Entry 6QCT (electron microscopy, 3.20 A resolution); this record covers chains C and R of the 6 polymer chains in the assembly.

[Chain C]
Name: Polymerase basic protein 2
Organism: Influenza B virus (B/Memphis/13/2003)
Reference sequence: Q5V8X3 (Q5V8X3_9INFB); residues 1-770 here = UniProt positions 1-770
Chain sequence (798 residues; numbered -8 to 789; the number before each row is that of its first residue; numbers below 1 keep their minus sign (Gly-8 is residue -8)):
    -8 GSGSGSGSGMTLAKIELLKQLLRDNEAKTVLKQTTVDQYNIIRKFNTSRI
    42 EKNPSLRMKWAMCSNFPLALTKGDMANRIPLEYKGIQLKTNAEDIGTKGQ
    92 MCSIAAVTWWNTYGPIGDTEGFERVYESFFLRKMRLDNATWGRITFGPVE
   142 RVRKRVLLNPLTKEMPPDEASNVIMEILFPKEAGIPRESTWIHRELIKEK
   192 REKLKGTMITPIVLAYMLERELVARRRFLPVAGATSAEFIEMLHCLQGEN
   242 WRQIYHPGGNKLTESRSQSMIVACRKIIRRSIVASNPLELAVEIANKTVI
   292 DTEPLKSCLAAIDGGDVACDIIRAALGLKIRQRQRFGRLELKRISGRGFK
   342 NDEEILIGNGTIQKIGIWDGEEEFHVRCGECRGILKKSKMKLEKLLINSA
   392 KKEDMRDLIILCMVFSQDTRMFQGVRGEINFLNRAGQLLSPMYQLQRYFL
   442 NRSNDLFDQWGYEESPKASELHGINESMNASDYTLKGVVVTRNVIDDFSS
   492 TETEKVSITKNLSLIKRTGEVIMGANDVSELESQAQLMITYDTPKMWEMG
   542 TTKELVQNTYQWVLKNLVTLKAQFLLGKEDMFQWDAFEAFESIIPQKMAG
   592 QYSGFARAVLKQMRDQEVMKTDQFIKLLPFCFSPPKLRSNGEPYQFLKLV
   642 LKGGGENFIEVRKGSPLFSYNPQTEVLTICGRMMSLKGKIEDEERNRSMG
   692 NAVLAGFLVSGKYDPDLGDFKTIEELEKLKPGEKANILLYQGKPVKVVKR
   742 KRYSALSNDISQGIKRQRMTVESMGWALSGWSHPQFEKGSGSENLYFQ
Disordered / not traced: -8 to 0, 485-495, 741-789
Differences from the reference sequence: expression tag (-8 to 0, 771-789)
What the authors report for this chain:
  - conformationally variable residues (loop rearrangement, side-chain flip): Asn37 to Asn44, Tyr207
  - binding site for 3 end (chain R): Tyr207, Arg216, Arg218
  - binding site for capped RNA: Lys35 to Pro45

[Chain R]
Molecule: 3 end
Sequence (21 nucleotides; row label = number of the first residue in the row):
     1 UAUACCUCUGCUUCUGCUAUU
Disordered / not traced: 1-7, 21

[How chain C and chain R interact]
Contacting residue pairs (11; chain C residue first):
  Arg40(C) with U9(R), sugar contact
  Lys43(C) with U9(R), hydrogen bond to the base
  Leu149(C) with G16(R), phosphate contact
  Ile203(C) with A19(R), sugar contact; U20(R), phosphate contact
  Tyr207(C) with A19(R), stacking on the base
  Glu210(C) with A19(R), base contact
  Arg216(C) with C17(R), salt bridge to the phosphate
  Arg218(C) with U15(R), salt bridge to the phosphate; G16(R), salt bridge to the phosphate
  Arg425(C) with C14(R), salt bridge to the phosphate
Also at the interface, not in a pair above, chain C (10 interface residues in all): Tyr117

[In short]
The interface between chain C and chain R involves 10 residues on one side and 7 on the other, with 1 hydrogen
bond, 4 salt bridges and 1 aromatic stacking contact. Polar pairs include Lys43(C)-U9(R), Arg216(C)-C17(R) and
Arg218(C)-U15(R). The paper reports a binding site for 3 end (chain R) at Tyr207(C), Arg216(C) and Arg218(C);
a binding site for capped RNA at Lys35(C).
Here chain C is Polymerase basic protein 2 (Influenza B virus (B/Memphis/13/2003)) and chain R is 3 end. Entry
6QCT (Influenza B polymerase elongation complex) was determined by electron microscopy together with 6QCS,
6QCV, 6QCW and 6QCX from the same study.
